PDB entry 1KR2 | X-ray diffraction, 2.30 A resolution | chains A and C of the 6 polymer chains in the assembly

[Chain A (and C)]
Protein: Nicotinamide mononucleotide adenylyl transferase
Source organism: Homo sapiens
Notes: EC 2.7.7.1; chain C of this document is another copy of the same molecule, construct and numbering; everything in this record applies to it too
UniProt: Q9HAN9 (NMNA1_HUMAN); numbering as in UniProt (aligned over 1-279)
Amino-acid sequence (279 residues; each row starts with the number of its first residue):
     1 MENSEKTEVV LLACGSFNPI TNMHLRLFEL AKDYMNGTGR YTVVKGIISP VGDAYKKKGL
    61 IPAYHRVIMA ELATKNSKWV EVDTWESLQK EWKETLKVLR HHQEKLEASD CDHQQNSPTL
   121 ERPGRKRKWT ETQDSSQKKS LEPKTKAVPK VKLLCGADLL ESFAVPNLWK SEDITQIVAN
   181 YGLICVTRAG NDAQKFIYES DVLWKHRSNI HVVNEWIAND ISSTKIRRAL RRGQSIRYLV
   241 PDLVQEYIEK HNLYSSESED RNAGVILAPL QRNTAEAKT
Not modelled in the structure: 1-4, 109-146, 276-279
Small-molecule neighbours: TAD (beta-methylene-thiazole-4-carboxyamide-adenine dinucleotide): Cys14, Gly15, Ser16, Phe17, Met23, His24, Leu27, Val51, Tyr55, Lys57, Glu86, Trp92, Glu94, Thr95, Leu96, Leu154, Cys155, Gly156, Asp158, Leu159, Leu168, Trp169, Val186, Glu215, Asn219, Asp220, Ile221, Ser223, Pro269

[Chain A / chain C interface]
Pairs across the interface (15):
  Gly37(A) with Arg207(C)
  Arg40(A) with Arg40(C)
  Gly190(A) with Asn191(C)
  Asn191(A) with Gly190(C); Asn191(C); Asn214(C); Trp216(C)
  Gln194(A) with Trp216(C)
  Lys195(A) with Trp216(C)
  Tyr198(A) with Trp216(C)
  Arg207(A) with Gly37(C)
  Trp216(A) with Asn191(C); Gln194(C); Lys195(C); Tyr198(C)
Interface residues without a listed pair, chain A (10 interface residues in all): Asn214

[Summary]
The chain A/chain C interface involves 10 residues from each chain. Chain A binds compound TAD.
Both chains are Nicotinamide mononucleotide adenylyl transferase (Homo sapiens). Entry 1KR2 (Crystal structure
of human nmn/namn adenylyl transferase complexed with tiazofurin adenine dinucleotide (tad)) was determined by
X-ray diffraction (same publication as 1KQN and 1KQO).
